Entry 6R3R (X-ray diffraction, 1.65 A resolution); this record covers chain A.

Chain A:
Name: Glycoside hydrolase family 32
From: Bacteroides thetaiotaomicron
Reference sequence: Q8A6W6 (Q8A6W6_BACTN); residues 2-502 here correspond to UniProt positions 23-523 (UniProt number = residue number + 21)
Sequence (508 residues; row label = number of the first residue in the row):
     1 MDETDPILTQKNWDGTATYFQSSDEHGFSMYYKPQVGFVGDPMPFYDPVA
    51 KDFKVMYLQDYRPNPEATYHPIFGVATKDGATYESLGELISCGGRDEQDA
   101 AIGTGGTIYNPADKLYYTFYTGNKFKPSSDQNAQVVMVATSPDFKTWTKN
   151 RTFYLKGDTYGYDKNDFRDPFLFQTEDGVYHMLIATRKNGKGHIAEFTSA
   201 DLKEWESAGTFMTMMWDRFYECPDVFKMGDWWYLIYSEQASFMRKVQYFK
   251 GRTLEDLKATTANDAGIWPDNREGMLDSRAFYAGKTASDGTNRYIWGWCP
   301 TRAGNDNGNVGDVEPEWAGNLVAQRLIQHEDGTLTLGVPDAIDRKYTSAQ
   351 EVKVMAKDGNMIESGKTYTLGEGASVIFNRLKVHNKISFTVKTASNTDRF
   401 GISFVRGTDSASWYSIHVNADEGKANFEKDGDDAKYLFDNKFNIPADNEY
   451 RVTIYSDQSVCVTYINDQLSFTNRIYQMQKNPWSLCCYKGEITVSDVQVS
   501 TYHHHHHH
Not modelled in the structure: 1-14, 507-508
Differences from the reference sequence: initiating methionine (1); expression tag (503-508)
Ion coordination: Zn2+: His26, His384, His503, His506
Reported in the primary citation:
  - Zn2+ coordination: His26, His384, His503, His506
  - catalytic residues: Asp41, Asp169, Glu221
  - binding site for 2-(N-morpholino)-ethanesulfonic acid: Thr104, Gln239, Arg244
  - mutagenesis - E221A (4,000 fold): decreased catalytic activity on levan

Overview:
His26, His384, His503 and His506 coordinate Zn2+. From the paper: catalytic residues Asp41, Asp169 and Glu221;
E221A reduces catalytic activity on levan.
Chain A is Glycoside hydrolase family 32 (Bacteroides thetaiotaomicron); the structure, First crystal
structure of endo-levanase BT1760 from Bacteroides thetaiotaomicron, was determined by X-ray diffraction,
deposited together with 6R3U.
